5AV6 - chains C and J of the 10 polymer chains in the assembly; structure by X-ray diffraction, 2.20 A resolution.

Chain C:
Molecule: Histone H2A type 1-B/E
Organism: Homo sapiens
UniProt: P04908 (H2A1B_HUMAN); residues 0-129 here correspond to UniProt positions 1-130 (UniProt number = residue number + 1)
Amino-acid sequence (133 residues; each row starts with the number of its first residue; numbers below 1 keep their minus sign (Gly-3 is residue -3)):
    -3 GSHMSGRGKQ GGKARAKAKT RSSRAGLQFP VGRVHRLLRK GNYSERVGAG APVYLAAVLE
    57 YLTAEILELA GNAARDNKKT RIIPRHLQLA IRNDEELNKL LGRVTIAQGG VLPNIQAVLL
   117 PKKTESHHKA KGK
Disordered / not traced: -3 to 12, 119-129
Differences from the reference sequence: expression tag (-3 to -1)
Swiss-Prot annotation at these positions:
  - modified residue: Ser1 (N-acetylserine), Arg3 (Citrulline), Lys5 (N6-(2-hydroxyisobutyryl)lysine), Lys9 (N6-(2-hydroxyisobutyryl)lysine), Lys13 (N6-(beta-hydroxybutyryl)lysine), Lys36 (N6-(2-hydroxyisobutyryl)lysine), Lys74 (N6-(2-hydroxyisobutyryl)lysine), Lys75 (N6-(2-hydroxyisobutyryl)lysine), Lys95 (N6-(2-hydroxyisobutyryl)lysine), Gln104 (N5-methylglutamine), Lys118 (N6-(2-hydroxyisobutyryl)lysine), Lys119 (N6-crotonyllysine), Thr120 (Phosphothreonine), Lys125 (N6-crotonyllysine)
  - cross-link (Glycyl lysine isopeptide (Lys-Gly)): Lys13 (interchain with G-Cter in ubiquitin), Lys15 (interchain with G-Cter in ubiquitin), Lys119 (interchain with G-Cter in ubiquitin)

Chain J:
Molecule: 147-nt DNA strand
Sequence (147 nucleotides; row label = number of the first residue in the row; numbers below 1 keep their minus sign (DA-73 is residue -73)):
   -73 ATCAATATCC ACCTGCAGAT ACTACCAAAA GTGTATTTGG AAACTGCTCC ATCAAAAGGC
   -13 ATGTTCAGCT GGATTCCAGC TGAACATGCC TTTTGATGGA GCAGTTTCCA AATACACTTT
    47 TGGTAGTATC TGCAGGTGGA TATTGAT
Ion coordination: Mn2+ site 1: DG-35, DG-34; Mn2+ site 2 near DG-3 (its only coordinating residue here); Mn2+ site 3 near DG5 (its only coordinating residue here); Mn2+ site 4 near DG27 (its only coordinating residue here); Mn2+ site 5 near DG48 (its only coordinating residue here); Mn2+ site 6 near DG61 (its only coordinating residue here)

How chain C and chain J interact:
Residue-residue contacts (13):
  Arg29(C) - DG48(J)  hydrogen bond to the phosphate
  Arg29(C) - DG49(J)  salt bridge to the phosphate
  Arg42(C) - DA38(J)  sugar contact
  Arg42(C) - DT39(J)  phosphate contact
  Val43(C) - DT39(J)  hydrogen bond to the phosphate
  Gly44(C) - DA38(J)  phosphate contact
  Ala45(C) - DA38(J)  hydrogen bond to the phosphate
  Lys75(C) - DC59(J)  phosphate contact
  Lys75(C) - DA60(J)  salt bridge to the phosphate
  Thr76(C) - DG58(J)  sugar contact
  Thr76(C) - DC59(J)  hydrogen bond to the phosphate
  Arg77(C) - DG58(J)  hydrogen bond to the sugar
  Arg77(C) - DC59(J)  hydrogen bond to the phosphate
Interface residues without a listed pair, chain C (10 interface residues in all): Glu41, Lys74

In short:
Chain C and chain J form an interface of 10 and 7 residues respectively, with 6 hydrogen bonds and 2 salt
bridges. Among the polar pairs are Arg77(C)-DG58(J), Arg29(C)-DG48(J) and Val43(C)-DT39(J). DG-35(J) and
DG-34(J) form the Mn2+ site 1.
Chain C is Histone H2A type 1-B/E (Homo sapiens) and chain J is a 147-nt DNA strand; the structure, human
nucleosome core particle, was determined by X-ray diffraction (same publication as 5AV5, 5AV8, 5AV9, 5AVB and
5AVC).
